1WS3 - chains B and C of the 4 polymer chains in the assembly; structure by X-ray diffraction, 3.20 A resolution.

== Chain B (and C) ==
Name: Uricase
Source organism: Aspergillus flavus
Notes: EC 1.7.3.3; chain C of this document is another copy of the same molecule, construct and numbering; everything in this record applies to it too
UniProt: Q00511 (URIC_ASPFL); residues 1-301 here = UniProt positions 1-301
Amino-acid sequence (301 residues; row label = number of the first residue in the row):
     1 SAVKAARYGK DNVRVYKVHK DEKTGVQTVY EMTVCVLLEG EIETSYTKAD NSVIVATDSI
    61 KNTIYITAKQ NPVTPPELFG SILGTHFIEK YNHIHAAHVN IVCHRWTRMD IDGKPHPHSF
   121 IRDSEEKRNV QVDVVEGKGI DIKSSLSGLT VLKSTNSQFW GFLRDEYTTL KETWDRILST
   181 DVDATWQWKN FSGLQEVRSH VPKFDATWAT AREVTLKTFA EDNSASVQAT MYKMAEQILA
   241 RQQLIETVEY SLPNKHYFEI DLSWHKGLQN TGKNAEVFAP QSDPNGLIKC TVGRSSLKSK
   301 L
Unresolved in the structure: 297-301 (chain C: 300-301)
Sequence notes: modified residue (1)
Modified / non-standard residues: Ser1 (n-acetyl-serine; SAC)
Ligand contacts:
  - uracil (URA), molecule 1: Tyr8, Ile54, Val55, Ala56, Thr57
  - uracil (URA), molecule 2: Phe159, Arg176, Val227, Gln228, Ile288

== Interface between chain B and chain C ==
Contacting residue pairs (13; chain B residue first):
  Glu166(B) - Trp264(C)
  Glu166(B) - His265(C)  hydrogen bond (backbone-side chain)
  Glu166(B) - Lys266(C)  salt bridge
  Tyr167(B) - Trp264(C)
  Tyr167(B) - His265(C)
  Thr169(B) - Trp264(C)
  Trp264(B) - Glu166(C)
  Trp264(B) - Tyr167(C)
  Trp264(B) - Thr169(C)
  His265(B) - Glu166(C)  hydrogen bond (side chain-backbone)
  His265(B) - Tyr167(C)
  Ser282(B) - Asp283(C)  hydrogen bond
  Asp283(B) - Ser282(C)  hydrogen bond
Other interface residues (no listed pair), chain B (9 interface residues in all): Thr168, Lys266
Other interface residues (no listed pair), chain C (9 interface residues in all): Thr168

== In short ==
The chain B/chain C interface involves 9 residues from each chain, with 4 hydrogen bonds and 1 salt bridge.
Polar pairs include Glu166(B)-Lys266(C), Glu166(B)-His265(C) and Ser282(B)-Asp283(C). Ligands of chain B:
uracil.
Both chains are Uricase (Aspergillus flavus). Entry 1WS3 (Urate oxidase from aspergillus flavus complexed with
uracil) was determined by X-ray diffraction (same publication as 1WRR, 1WS2, 1XT4, 1XXJ and 1XY3).
